2J5G - chains D and E of the 6 polymer chains in the assembly; structure by X-ray diffraction, 1.46 A resolution.

# Chain D
Molecule: ALR4455 protein
Source organism: Anabaena sp
Notes: EC 3.7.1.7
UniProt: Q8YNV6 (Q8YNV6_ANASP); residues 1-253 here = UniProt positions 1-253
Sequence (263 residues; numbered -9 to 253; the number before each row is that of its first residue; numbers below 1 keep their minus sign (Met-9 is residue -9)):
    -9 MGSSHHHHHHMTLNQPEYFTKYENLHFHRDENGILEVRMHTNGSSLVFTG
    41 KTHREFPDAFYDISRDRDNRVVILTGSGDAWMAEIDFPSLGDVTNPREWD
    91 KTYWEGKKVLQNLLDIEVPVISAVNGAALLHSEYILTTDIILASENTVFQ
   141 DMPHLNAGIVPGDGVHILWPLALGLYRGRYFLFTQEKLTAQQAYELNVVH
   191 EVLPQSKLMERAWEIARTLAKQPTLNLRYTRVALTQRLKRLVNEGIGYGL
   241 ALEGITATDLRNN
Not modelled in the structure: -9 to 4
Differences from the reference sequence: conflict Asn253 (Thr in Q8YNV6)

# Chain E
Molecule: ALR4455 protein
Source organism: Anabaena sp
Notes: EC 3.7.1.7
UniProt: Q8YNV6 (Q8YNV6_ANASP); numbering as in UniProt (aligned over 1-253)
Sequence (263 residues; each row starts with the number of its first residue; numbers below 1 keep their minus sign (Met-9 is residue -9)):
    -9 MGSSHHHHHHMTLNQPEYFTKYENLHFHRDENGILEVRMHTNGSSLVFTG
    41 KTHREFPDAFYDISRDRDNRVVILTGSGDAWMAEIDFPSLGDVTNPREWD
    91 KTYWEGKKVLQNLLDIEVPVISAVNGAALLHSEYILTTDIILASENTVFQ
   141 DMPHLNAGIVPGDGVHILWPLALGLYRGRYFLFTQEKLTAQQAYELNVVH
   191 EVLPQSKLMERAWEIARTLAKQPTLNLRYTRVALTQRLKRLVNEGIGYGL
   241 ALEGITATDLRNT
Not modelled in the structure: -9 to 4

# Interface between chain D and chain E
Pairs across the interface (62; chain D residue first):
  Pro109(D) with Phe173(E), hydrophobic
  Leu126(D) with Tyr166(E), hydrogen bond (backbone-side chain)
  Thr127(D) with Arg169(E), hydrogen bond (backbone-side chain)
  Thr128(D) with Arg169(E), hydrogen bond (backbone-side chain)
  Asp129(D) with Tyr166(E); Arg169(E), salt bridge; Tyr170(E), hydrogen bond (backbone-backbone); Phe173(E)
  Ile130(D) with Tyr170(E), hydrophobic
  Ile131(D) with Tyr166(E), hydrophobic
  Leu158(D) with Tyr166(E)
  Leu161(D) with Leu165(E), hydrophobic; Tyr166(E)
  Ala162(D) with Tyr166(E), hydrophobic
  Asn187(D) with Tyr166(E); Arg167(E), hydrogen bond; Leu186(E)
  His190(D) with Tyr166(E), hydrogen bond (side chain-backbone); Arg167(E), hydrogen bond (side chain-backbone); Tyr170(E)
  Glu191(D) with Tyr170(E), hydrogen bond
  Leu209(D) with Phe173(E)
  Gln212(D) with Leu145(E), hydrogen bond (side chain-backbone); Gly148(E)
  Pro213(D) with Gly148(E)
  Leu215(D) with Thr246(E); Asp249(E)
  Asn216(D) with Leu145(E); Gly148(E); Ile149(E), hydrogen bond (side chain-backbone); Val150(E), hydrogen bond (side chain-backbone); Thr246(E)
  Tyr219(D) with Val150(E), hydrophobic; Leu242(E), hydrophobic; Ile245(E), hydrophobic
  Thr220(D) with Val150(E); Pro151(E); Phe173(E)
  Arg221(D) with Arg169(E); Phe173(E)
  Val222(D) with Tyr238(E); Leu242(E), hydrophobic
  Ala223(D) with His156(E)
  Leu224(D) with His156(E); Pro160(E), hydrophobic; Leu165(E); Arg169(E); Leu172(E), hydrophobic; Phe173(E), hydrophobic
  Thr225(D) with Arg169(E)
  Gln226(D) with Glu234(E); Gly235(E); Tyr238(E)
  Arg227(D) with Leu161(E); Leu165(E); Arg227(E); Leu231(E)
  Leu228(D) with Tyr166(E); Arg169(E)
  Arg230(D) with Arg230(E); Leu231(E); Glu234(E), salt bridge
Interface residues without a listed pair, chain D (30 interface residues in all): Val188
Interface residues without a listed pair, chain E (28 interface residues in all): Leu163, Thr174

# Summary
The interface between chain D and chain E involves 30 residues on one side and 28 on the other; the contacts
include 11 hydrogen bonds and 2 salt bridges. Among the polar pairs are Asp129(D)-Arg169(E),
Arg230(D)-Glu234(E) and Leu126(D)-Tyr166(E).
Here chain D is ALR4455 protein and chain E is ALR4455 protein, both from Anabaena sp. Entry 2J5G (The Native
structure of a beta-Diketone Hydrolase from the Cyanobacterium Anabaena sp. PCC 7120) was determined by X-ray
diffraction, deposited together with 2J5S.
